Entry 4M76 (X-ray diffraction, 2.80 A resolution); this record covers chains A and B.

# Chain A
Protein: Complement C3
From: Homo sapiens
Reference sequence: P01024 (CO3_HUMAN); residue numbers follow UniProt; this construct covers 994-1288
Amino-acid sequence (298 residues; each row starts with the number of its first residue):
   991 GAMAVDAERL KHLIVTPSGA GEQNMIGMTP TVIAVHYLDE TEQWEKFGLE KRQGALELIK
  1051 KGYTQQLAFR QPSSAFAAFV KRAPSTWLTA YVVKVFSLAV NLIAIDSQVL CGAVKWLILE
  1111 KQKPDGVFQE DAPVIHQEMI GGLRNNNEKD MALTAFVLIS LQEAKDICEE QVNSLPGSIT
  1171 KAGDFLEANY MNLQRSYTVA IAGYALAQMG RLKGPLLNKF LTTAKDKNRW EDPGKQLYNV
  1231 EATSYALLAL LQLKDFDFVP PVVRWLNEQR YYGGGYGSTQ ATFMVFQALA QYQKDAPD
Disordered / not traced: 991, 1288
Sequence notes: expression tag (991-993); engineered mutation Ala-1010 (Cys in P01024)
Disulfides: Cys-1101/Cys-1158
Ion coordination: Ni2+: Asp-1247 (shared with Ser-142(B), Ser-144(B), Thr-209(B) of chain B)
What the authors report for this chain:
  - Ni2+ coordination: Asp-1247
  - mutagenesis - K1217A/R1254A, D1247A: abolished binding to Integrin alpha-M (chain B)

# Chain B
Protein: Integrin alpha-M
From: Homo sapiens
Reference sequence: P11215 (ITAM_HUMAN); residues 127-321 here correspond to UniProt positions 143-337 (UniProt number = residue number + 16)
Amino-acid sequence (198 residues; each row starts with the number of its first residue):
   124 GAMGSPQEDS DIAFLIDGSG SIIPHDFRRM KEFVSTVMEQ LKKSKTLFSL MQYSEEFRIH
   184 FTFKEFQNNP NPRSLVKPIT QLLGRTHTAT GIRKVVRELF NITNGARKNA FKILVVITDG
   244 EKFGDPLGYE DVIPEADREG VIRYVIGVGD AFRSEKSRQE LNTIASKPPR DHVFQVNNFE
   304 ALKTIQNQLR EKGFAIEG
Disordered / not traced: 124-131, 311-321
Sequence notes: expression tag (124-126); engineered mutation Ser-128 (Cys144 in P11215), Gly-316 (Ile332 in P11215)
Ion coordination: Ni2+: Ser-142, Ser-144, Thr-209 (shared with Asp-1247(A) of chain A)
What the authors report for this chain:
  - Ni2+ coordination: Ser-142, Ser-144, Thr-209
  - specificity-determining residues: Glu-178, Glu-179, Arg-208 (by similarity / conservation)

# Chain A / chain B interface
Pairs across the interface - 22 pairs, chain A then chain B:
  Leu-1207(A) / Arg-208(B)
  Lys-1217(A) / Glu-178(B)  salt bridge
  Lys-1217(A) / Glu-179(B)  salt bridge
  Lys-1217(A) / Leu-205(B)  hydrogen bond (side chain-backbone)
  Lys-1217(A) / Leu-206(B)
  Lys-1217(A) / Gly-207(B)
  Asp-1245(A) / Arg-208(B)  salt bridge
  Asp-1245(A) / Phe-246(B)
  Phe-1246(A) / Ser-144(B)
  Asp-1247(A) / Ser-142(B)  hydrogen bond
  Asp-1247(A) / Gly-143(B)
  Asp-1247(A) / Ser-144(B)  hydrogen bond
  Asp-1247(A) / Gly-207(B)
  Asp-1247(A) / Arg-208(B)
  Asp-1247(A) / Thr-209(B)  hydrogen bond
  Asp-1247(A) / Phe-246(B)
  Phe-1248(A) / Glu-178(B)
  Pro-1250(A) / Gly-143(B)
  Pro-1251(A) / Gly-143(B)
  Pro-1251(A) / Leu-206(B)  hydrophobic
  Arg-1254(A) / Pro-147(B)
  Pro-1287(A) / Arg-276(B)
Other interface residues (no listed pair), chain A (13 interface residues in all): Leu-1211, Leu-1243, Lys-1244
Other interface residues (no listed pair), chain B (14 interface residues in all): Ile-146
The authors on this interface:
  - pairs named by the authors: Lys-1217(A)/Glu-178(B) (salt bridge), Lys-1217(A)/Glu-179(B) (salt bridge), Lys-1217(A)/Leu-205(B) (backbone contact), Lys-1217(A)/Leu-206(B) (backbone contact), Asp-1245(A)/Arg-208(B) (salt bridge), Arg-1254(A)/Gly-143(B) (water-mediated contact), Arg-1254(A)/Ile-145(B) (water-mediated contact)
  - hot spots on chain A (mutagenesis) - D1247E, R1254A (Kd 2.2 uM): decreased binding to Integrin alpha-M (chain B)
  - hot spots on chain A (mutagenesis) - K1217A: abolished binding to Integrin alpha-M (chain B)

# Overview
Chain A and chain B form an interface of 13 and 14 residues respectively; the contacts include 4 hydrogen
bonds and 3 salt bridges. Polar pairs include Lys-1217(A)/Glu-178(B), Lys-1217(A)/Glu-179(B) and
Asp-1245(A)/Arg-208(B). The paper describes salt bridges between Lys-1217(A) and Glu-178(B), Lys-1217(A) and
Glu-179(B) and Asp-1245(A) and Arg-208(B); backbone contacts between Lys-1217(A) and Leu-205(B) and
Lys-1217(A) and Leu-206(B); water-mediated contacts between Arg-1254(A) and Gly-143(B) and Arg-1254(A) and
Ile-145(B). The paper reports that K1217A/R1254A, D1247A and K1217A of chain A abolish binding to Integrin
alpha-M (chain B); Ni2+ coordination by Asp-1247(A) and Ser-142(B) among others; 5 substitutions were tested
in all.
Here chain A is Complement C3 and chain B is Integrin alpha-M, both from Homo sapiens. Entry 4M76 (Integrin I
domain of complement receptor 3 in complex with C3d) was determined by X-ray diffraction.
